5LHH - chains A and B; structure by X-ray diffraction, 3.05 A resolution.

Chain A:
Protein: Lysine-specific histone demethylase 1A
From: Homo sapiens
Notes: EC 1.-.-.-
Reference sequence: O60341 (KDM1A_HUMAN); residue numbers follow UniProt; this construct covers 1-852
Sequence (852 residues; numbered 1 to 852; the number before each row is that of its first residue):
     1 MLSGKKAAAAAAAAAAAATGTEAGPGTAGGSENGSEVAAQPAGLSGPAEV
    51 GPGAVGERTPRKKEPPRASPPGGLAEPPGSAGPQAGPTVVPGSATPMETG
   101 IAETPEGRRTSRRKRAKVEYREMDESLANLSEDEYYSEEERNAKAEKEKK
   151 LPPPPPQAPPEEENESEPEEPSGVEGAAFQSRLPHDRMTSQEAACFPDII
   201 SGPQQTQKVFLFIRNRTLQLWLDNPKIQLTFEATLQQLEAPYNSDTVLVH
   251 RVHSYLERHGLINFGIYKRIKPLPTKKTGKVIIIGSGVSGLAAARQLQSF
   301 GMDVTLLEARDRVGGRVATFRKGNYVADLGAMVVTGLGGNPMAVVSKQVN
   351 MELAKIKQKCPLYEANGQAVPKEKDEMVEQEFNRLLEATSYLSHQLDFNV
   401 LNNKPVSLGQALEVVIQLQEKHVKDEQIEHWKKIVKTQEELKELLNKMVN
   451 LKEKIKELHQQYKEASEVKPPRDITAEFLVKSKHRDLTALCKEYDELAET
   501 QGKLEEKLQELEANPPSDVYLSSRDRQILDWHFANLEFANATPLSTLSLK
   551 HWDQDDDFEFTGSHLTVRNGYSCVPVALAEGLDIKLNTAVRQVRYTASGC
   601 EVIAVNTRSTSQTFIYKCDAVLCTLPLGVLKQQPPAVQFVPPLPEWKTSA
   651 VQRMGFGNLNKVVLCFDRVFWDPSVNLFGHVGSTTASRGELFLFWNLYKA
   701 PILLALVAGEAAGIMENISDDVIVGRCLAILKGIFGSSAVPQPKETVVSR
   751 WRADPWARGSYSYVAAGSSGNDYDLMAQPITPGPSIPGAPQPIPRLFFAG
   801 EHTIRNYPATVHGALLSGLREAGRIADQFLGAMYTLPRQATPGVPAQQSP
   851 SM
Disordered / not traced: 1-170, 837-852
Small-molecule neighbours:
  - 6X0 (4-ethyl-N-[3-(methoxymethyl)-2-[[4-[[(3R)-pyrrolidin-3-yl]methoxy]phenoxy]methyl]phenyl]thieno[3,2-b]pyrrole-5-carboxamide): V333, T335, I356, Q358, F538, A539, N540, D555, H564, L659, L677, W695, Y761, P808, A809, T810
  - FAD (flavin-adenine dinucleotide): I284, G285, S286, G287, V288, S289, G290, L307, E308, A309, R310, G314, G315, R316, V317, L329, G330, A331, M332, V333, T588, A589, V590, T624, L625, P626, V629, V637, L659, K661, W751, W756, S760, Y761, G800, E801, A809, T810, V811, H812, A814

Chain B:
Protein: REST corepressor 1
From: Homo sapiens
Reference sequence: Q9UKL0 (RCOR1_HUMAN); residue numbers follow UniProt; this construct covers 1-482
Sequence (482 residues; row label = number of the first residue in the row):
     1 MVEKGPEVSGKRRGRNNAAASASAAAASAAASAACASPAATAASGAAASS
    51 ASAAAASAAAAPNNGQNKSLAAAAPNGNSSSNSWEEGSSGSSSDEEHGGG
   101 GMRVGPQYQAVVPDFDPAKLARRSQERDNLGMLVWSPNQNLSEAKLDEYI
   151 AIAKEKHGYNMEQALGMLFWHKHNIEKSLADLPNFTPFPDEWTVEDKVLF
   201 EQAFSFHGKTFHRIQQMLPDKSIASLVKFYYSWKKTRTKTSVMDRHARKQ
   251 KREREESEDELEEANGNNPIDIEVDQNKESKKEVPPTETVPQVKKEKHST
   301 QAKNRAKRKPPKGMFLSQEDVEAVSANATAATTVLRQLDMELVSVKRQIQ
   351 NIKQTNSALKEKLDGGIEPYRLPEVIQKCNARWTTEEQLLAVQAIRKYGR
   401 DFQAISDVIGNKSVVQVKNFFVNYRRRFNIDEVLQEWEAEHGKEETNGPS
   451 NQKPVKSPDNSIKMPEEEDEAPVLDVRYASAS
Disordered / not traced: 1-307, 441-482

Chain A / chain B interface:
Pairs across the interface - 103 pairs, chain A then chain B:
  R384(A) with K312(B), hydrogen bond (side chain-backbone); G313(B); M314(B)
  L385(A) with M314(B)
  E387(A) with P311(B)
  A388(A) with M314(B), hydrophobic; L316(B), hydrophobic
  Y391(A) with R308(B); K309(B); P310(B); L316(B)
  L392(A) with L316(B), hydrophobic
  Q395(A) with R308(B), hydrogen bond
  L396(A) with L316(B); Q318(B), hydrogen bond (backbone-side chain)
  F398(A) with V321(B), hydrophobic
  L401(A) with S325(B)
  Q417(A) with V324(B); A331(B)
  L418(A) with F315(B); L316(B), hydrophobic; V321(B), hydrophobic; V324(B), hydrophobic
  Q419(A) with G313(B), hydrogen bond (side chain-backbone); M314(B); F315(B), hydrogen bond (side chain-backbone); L316(B)
  E420(A) with L335(B)
  K421(A) with D320(B), salt bridge; V334(B); L335(B); L338(B)
  H422(A) with F315(B)
  K424(A) with L335(B); D339(B), salt bridge
  D425(A) with L338(B)
  Q427(A) with L342(B)
  I428(A) with L338(B); E341(B); L342(B)
  W431(A) with L342(B); V345(B), hydrophobic; K346(B); I349(B), hydrophobic
  K432(A) with E341(B), salt bridge; V345(B)
  I434(A) with I349(B), hydrophobic
  V435(A) with I349(B), hydrophobic
  Q438(A) with I352(B); K353(B); N356(B), hydrogen bond (backbone-side chain)
  E439(A) with Q348(B), hydrogen bond; I352(B)
  L441(A) with N356(B)
  K442(A) with N356(B)
  L445(A) with N356(B); L359(B), hydrophobic; K360(B)
  N446(A) with L359(B)
  M448(A) with L363(B), hydrophobic
  V449(A) with K362(B); L363(B), hydrophobic
  K452(A) with K362(B), hydrogen bond (side chain-backbone); L363(B); D364(B); G366(B); I367(B)
  I455(A) with I367(B), hydrophobic; Y370(B), hydrophobic
  K456(A) with Y370(B)
  H459(A) with P369(B); Y370(B)
  Y462(A) with L372(B), hydrophobic
  I474(A) with E386(B); L389(B), hydrophobic; L390(B), hydrophobic; Q393(B), hydrogen bond (backbone-side chain)
  T475(A) with Q393(B)
  F478(A) with L390(B), hydrophobic; Q393(B); A394(B); K397(B); V408(B), hydrophobic
  K481(A) with L390(B); V408(B)
  S482(A) with K397(B); Y398(B), hydrogen bond
  H484(A) with L372(B)
  R485(A) with Y398(B); A404(B); D407(B); V408(B)
  D486(A) with K397(B); Y398(B), hydrogen bond
  L487(A) with Y370(B); L372(B), hydrophobic
  C491(A) with I367(B), hydrophobic; R371(B)
  Y494(A) with L363(B); I367(B), hydrophobic
  D495(A) with R371(B), salt bridge
  E505(A) with K360(B), salt bridge
  E512(A) with K353(B), salt bridge
Interface residues without a listed pair, chain A (56 interface residues in all): E381, V414, V415, E477, Q501
Interface residues without a listed pair, chain B (53 interface residues in all): T355, P373, V375, I409

Summary:
56 residues of chain A face 53 of chain B across their interface, with 11 hydrogen bonds and 6 salt bridges.
Polar contacts include K421(A)-D320(B), K424(A)-D339(B) and K432(A)-E341(B). Chain A binds flavin-adenine
dinucleotide and compound 6X0.
Here chain A is Lysine-specific histone demethylase 1A and chain B is REST corepressor 1, both from Homo
sapiens. Entry 5LHH (Structure of the KDM1A/CoREST complex with the inhibitor
4-ethyl-N-[3-(methoxymethyl)-2-[[4-[[(3R)-pyrrolidin-3-yl]methoxy]phenoxy]methyl]phenyl]thieno[3,2-b]pyrrole-5-carboxamide)
was determined by X-ray diffraction together with 5LGT, 5LGU, 5LHG and 5LHI from the same study.
